Entry 4J1Q (X-ray diffraction, 2.35 A resolution); this record covers chain A.

[Chain A]
Molecule: Polyketide synthase PksJ
Source organism: Bacillus subtilis subsp. subtilis
Notes: EC 1.1.1.100
Reference sequence: P40806 (PKSJ_BACSU); residues 1-443 here correspond to UniProt positions 2669-3111 (UniProt number = residue number + 2668)
Amino-acid sequence (464 residues; row label = number of the first residue in the row; numbers below 1 keep their minus sign (Met-20 is residue -20)):
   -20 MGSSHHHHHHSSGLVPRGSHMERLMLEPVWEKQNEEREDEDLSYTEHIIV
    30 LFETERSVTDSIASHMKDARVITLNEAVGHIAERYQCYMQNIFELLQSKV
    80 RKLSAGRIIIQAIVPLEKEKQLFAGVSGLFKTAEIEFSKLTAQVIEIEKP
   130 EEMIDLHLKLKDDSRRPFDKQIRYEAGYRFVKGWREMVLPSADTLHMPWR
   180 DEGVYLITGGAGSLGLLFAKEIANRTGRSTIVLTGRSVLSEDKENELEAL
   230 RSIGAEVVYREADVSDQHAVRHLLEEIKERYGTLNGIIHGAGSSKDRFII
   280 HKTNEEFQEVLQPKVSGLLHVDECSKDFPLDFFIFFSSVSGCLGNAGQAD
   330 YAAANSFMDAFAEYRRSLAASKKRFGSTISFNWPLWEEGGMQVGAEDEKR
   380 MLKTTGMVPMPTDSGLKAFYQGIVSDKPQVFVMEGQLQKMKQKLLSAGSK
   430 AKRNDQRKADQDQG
Disordered / not traced: -20 to -2, 16-20, 168-171, 425-443
Construct notes: expression tag (-20 to 0)
Small-molecule neighbours: NADPH (NDP; NADPH dihydro-nicotinamide-adenine-dinucleotide phosphate): Gly188, Ala190, Gly191, Ser192, Leu193, Gly194, Gly214, Arg215, Ser216, Ala241, Asp242, Val243, Ser244, Gly269, Ala270, Gly271, Pro292, Lys293, Phe315, Ser316, Ser317, Tyr330, Trp362, Pro363, Leu364, Trp365, Gly368, Gly369, Met370
Reported in the primary citation:
  - catalytic residues: Lys293, Ser317, Tyr330
  - binding site for NADPH: Met370 (proposed by the authors, not directly observed)

[In short]
Bound to chain A: NADPH. The paper reports catalytic residues Lys293, Ser317 and Tyr330; a binding site for
NADPH at Met370.
Chain A is Polyketide synthase PksJ (Bacillus subtilis subsp. subtilis); the structure, Crystal structure of a
ketoreductase domain from the bacillaene assembly line, was determined by X-ray diffraction together with 4J1S
from the same study.
